9RSV - chains A and B; structure by X-ray diffraction, 1.65 A resolution.

[Chain A]
Molecule: Os03g0111400 protein
Organism: Oryza sativa
UniProt: A3ADD6 (A3ADD6_ORYSJ); residues 1-73 here = UniProt positions 1-73
Amino-acid sequence (75 residues; row label = number of the first residue in the row; numbers below 1 keep their minus sign (Gly-1 is residue -1)):
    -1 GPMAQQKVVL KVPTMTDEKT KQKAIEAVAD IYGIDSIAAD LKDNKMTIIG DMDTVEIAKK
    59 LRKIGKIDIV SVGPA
Not modelled in the structure: -1 to 2
Construct notes: expression tag (-1 to 0)
Reported in the primary citation:
  - mutagenesis - D28A, D28R, I35K: abolished binding to AVR-Pia protein (chain B)
  - mutagenesis - Q20A: unchanged binding to AVR-Pia protein (chain B)
  - mutagenesis - K19A, K19W, I35K: decreased expression
  - mutagenesis - E16A: unchanged stability
  - mutagenesis - K19A, K19W, D33A, D33H, D33R, A37W: decreased binding to AVR-Pia protein (chain B)

[Chain B]
Molecule: AVR-Pia protein
Organism: Pyricularia oryzae
UniProt: B9WZW9 (B9WZW9_PYROR); residues 19-85 here = UniProt positions 19-85
Amino-acid sequence (70 residues; numbered 16 to 85; the number before each row is that of its first residue):
    16 GHMAAPARFC VYYDGHLPAT RVLLMYVRIG TTATITARGH EFEVEAKDQN CKVILTNGKQ
    76 APDWLAAEPY
Not modelled in the structure: 16-20
Construct notes: expression tag (16-18)
Cystine bridges: Cys25-Cys66
Reported in the primary citation:
  - mutagenesis - F24S/T46N: abolished binding to Os03g0111400 protein (chain A)

[Chain A / chain B interface]
Pairs across the interface (25; chain A residue first):
  Glu16(A) - Arg36(B)
  Glu16(A) - Val37(B)
  Glu16(A) - Leu38(B)  hydrogen bond (side chain-backbone)
  Lys19(A) - Val37(B)
  Lys19(A) - Leu38(B)  hydrogen bond (side chain-backbone)
  Gln20(A) - Leu38(B)
  Gln20(A) - Tyr41(B)  hydrogen bond
  Gln20(A) - Tyr85(B)
  Ile23(A) - Leu38(B)  hydrophobic
  Ile23(A) - Tyr41(B)  hydrophobic
  Glu24(A) - Tyr85(B)
  Ala27(A) - Arg23(B)  hydrogen bond (backbone-side chain)
  Ala27(A) - Phe24(B)
  Asp28(A) - Arg23(B)  salt bridge
  Ile32(A) - Arg43(B)
  Asp33(A) - Val42(B)
  Asp33(A) - Arg43(B)  salt bridge
  Asp33(A) - Thr46(B)
  Ser34(A) - Tyr41(B)
  Ile35(A) - Met40(B)
  Ile35(A) - Tyr41(B)  hydrogen bond (backbone-backbone)
  Ala36(A) - Leu39(B)
  Ala36(A) - Met40(B)  hydrophobic
  Ala37(A) - Leu38(B)
  Ala37(A) - Leu39(B)  hydrogen bond (backbone-backbone)
Also at the interface, not in a pair above, chain B (13 interface residues in all): Ala48
The authors on this interface:
  - hot spots on chain A (mutagenesis) - E16A, E16R: decreased binding to AVR-Pia protein (chain B)

[Summary]
The chain A/chain B interface involves 13 residues from each chain, with 6 hydrogen bonds and 2 salt bridges.
Among the polar pairs are Asp28(A)-Arg23(B), Asp33(A)-Arg43(B) and Glu16(A)-Leu38(B). The paper reports that
K19A, K19W and D33A of chain A, among others, reduce binding to AVR-Pia protein (chain B); D28A, D28R and I35K
of chain A abolish binding to AVR-Pia protein (chain B); 13 substitutions were tested in all.
Here chain A is Os03g0111400 protein (Oryza sativa) and chain B is AVR-Pia protein (Pyricularia oryzae). Entry
9RSV (Complex of rice blast (Magnaporthe oryzae) effector protein AVR-Pia with the HMA domain of OsHPP09 from
...) was determined by X-ray diffraction.
